PDB entry 9KNL | X-ray diffraction, 3.20 A resolution | chains A and B of the 3 polymer chains in the assembly

# Chain A (and B)
Name: PHA synthase
Organism: Aeromonas caviae
Notes: chain B of this document is another copy of the same molecule, construct and numbering; everything in this record applies to it too
Reference sequence: O32471 (O32471_AERCA); residues 1-594 here = UniProt positions 1-594
Chain sequence (596 residues; numbered -1 to 594; the number before each row is that of its first residue; numbers below 1 keep their minus sign (Gly-1 is residue -1)):
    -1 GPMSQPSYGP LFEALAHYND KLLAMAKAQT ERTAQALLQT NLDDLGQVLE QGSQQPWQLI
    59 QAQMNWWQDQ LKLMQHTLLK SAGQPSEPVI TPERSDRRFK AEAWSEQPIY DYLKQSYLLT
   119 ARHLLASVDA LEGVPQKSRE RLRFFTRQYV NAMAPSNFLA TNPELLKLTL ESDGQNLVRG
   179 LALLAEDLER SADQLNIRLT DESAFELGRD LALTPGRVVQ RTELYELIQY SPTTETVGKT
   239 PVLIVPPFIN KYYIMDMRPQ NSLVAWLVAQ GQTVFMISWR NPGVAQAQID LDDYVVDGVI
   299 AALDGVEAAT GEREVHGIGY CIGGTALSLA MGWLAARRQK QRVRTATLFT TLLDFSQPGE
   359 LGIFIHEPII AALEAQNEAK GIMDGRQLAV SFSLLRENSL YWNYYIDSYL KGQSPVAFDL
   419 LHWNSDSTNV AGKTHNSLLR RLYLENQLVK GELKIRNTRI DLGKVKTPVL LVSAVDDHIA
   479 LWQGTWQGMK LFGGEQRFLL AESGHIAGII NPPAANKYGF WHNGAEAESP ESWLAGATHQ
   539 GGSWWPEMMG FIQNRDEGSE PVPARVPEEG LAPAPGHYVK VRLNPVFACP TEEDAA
Unresolved in the structure: -1 to 6, 41-50, 81-104, 555-556, 588-594 (chain B: -1 to 5, 36-51, 77-104, 167-171, 195-198, 556, 585-594)
Sequence notes: expression tag (-1 to 0)

# Interface between chain A and chain B
Residue-residue contacts (6; chain A residue first):
  Ala334(A) - Pro583(B)
  Arg335(A) - Asn194(B)
  Arg336(A) - Arg384(B)  hydrogen bond (backbone-side chain)
  Arg336(A) - Leu581(B)  hydrogen bond (side chain-backbone)
  Gln337(A) - Asp191(B)
  Asn455(A) - Glu200(B)
Also at the interface, not in a pair above, chain A (6 interface residues in all): Thr456
Also at the interface, not in a pair above, chain B (7 interface residues in all): Arg580

# Summary
6 residues of chain A and 7 residues of chain B are in contact; the contacts include 2 hydrogen bonds. Polar
pairs include Arg336(A)-Arg384(B) and Arg336(A)-Leu581(B).
Chain A and chain B are both PHA synthase (Aeromonas caviae); the structure, Crystal structure of triethylene
glycol-bound full-length PHA synthase (PhaC) from Aeromonas caviae, was determined by X-ray diffraction,
deposited together with 9KNJ and 9KNK.
